PDB entry 1BUW | X-ray diffraction, 1.90 A resolution | chains A and B of the 4 polymer chains in the assembly

Chain A:
Protein: Protein (hemoglobin)
Source organism: Homo sapiens
UniProtKB: P69905 (HBA_HUMAN); residues 1-141 here = UniProt positions 1-141
Chain sequence (141 residues; row label = number of the first residue in the row):
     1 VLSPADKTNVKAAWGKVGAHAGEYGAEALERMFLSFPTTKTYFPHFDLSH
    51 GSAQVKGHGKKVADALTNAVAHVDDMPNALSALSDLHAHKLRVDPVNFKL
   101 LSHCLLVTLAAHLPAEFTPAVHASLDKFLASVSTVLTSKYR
Curated features (UniProtKB/Swiss-Prot):
  - site: K61 (Not glycated)
  - natural variant: D6 (A6D: In J-Toronto; this construct carries the variant), A13 (A13D: In J-Paris 1/J-Aljezur), E27 (A27E: In Shenyang; this construct carries the variant), K61 (K61N: In Zambia; deletion: In Clinic), D64 (A64D: In Pontoise; this construct carries the variant), D75 (D75A: In Lille; D75G: In Chapel Hill; D75N: In G-Pest), A111 (A111D: In Petah Tikva)

Chain B:
Protein: Protein (hemoglobin)
Source organism: Homo sapiens
UniProtKB: P02023 (HBB_HUMAN); residue numbers follow UniProt; this construct covers 1-146
Chain sequence (146 residues; numbered 1 to 146; the number before each row is that of its first residue):
     1 VHLTPEEKSAVTALWGKVNVDEVGGEALGRLLVVYPWTQRFFESFGDLST
    51 PDAVMGNPKVKAHGKKVLGAFSDGLAHLDNLKGTFATLSELHCDKLHVDP
   101 ENFRLLGNVLVCVLAHHFGKEFTPPVQAAYQKVVAGVANALAHKYH
Not modelled in the structure: 145-146
Sequence notes: modified residue (93)
Modified / non-standard residues: C93 (s-nitroso-cysteine; SNC)

How chain A and chain B interact:
Contacting residue pairs (37):
  R31(A) - F122(B)  hydrogen bond (side chain-backbone)
  R31(A) - T123(B)
  R31(A) - P124(B)
  R31(A) - Q127(B)  hydrogen bond
  L34(A) - P124(B)  hydrophobic
  L34(A) - P125(B)
  L34(A) - A128(B)
  S35(A) - Q127(B)
  S35(A) - A128(B)  hydrogen bond (side chain-backbone)
  S35(A) - Q131(B)
  F36(A) - Q131(B)
  K99(A) - E101(B)  salt bridge
  H103(A) - N108(B)
  H103(A) - V111(B)
  H103(A) - Q127(B)
  H103(A) - Q131(B)  hydrogen bond
  C104(A) - Q127(B)
  V107(A) - V111(B)  hydrophobic
  V107(A) - A115(B)
  V107(A) - Q127(B)
  A110(A) - C112(B)
  A110(A) - A115(B)
  A110(A) - H116(B)
  A111(A) - A115(B)
  A111(A) - G119(B)
  P114(A) - H116(B)  hydrogen bond (backbone-side chain)
  F117(A) - R30(B)  hydrogen bond (backbone-side chain)
  F117(A) - H116(B)
  T118(A) - R30(B)
  P119(A) - R30(B)
  P119(A) - V33(B)
  P119(A) - M55(B)  hydrophobic
  H122(A) - R30(B)  hydrogen bond
  H122(A) - V34(B)
  A123(A) - V34(B)  hydrophobic
  D126(A) - V34(B)
  D126(A) - Y35(B)  hydrogen bond
Also at the interface, not in a pair above, chain A (19 interface residues in all): E30, L106
Also at the interface, not in a pair above, chain B (21 interface residues in all): P51, V109

Summary:
Chain A and chain B form an interface of 19 and 21 residues respectively; the contacts include 8 hydrogen
bonds and 1 salt bridge. Polar contacts include K99(A)-E101(B), R31(A)-F122(B) and R31(A)-Q127(B).
Chain A is Protein (hemoglobin) and chain B is Protein (hemoglobin), both from Homo sapiens; the structure,
Crystal structure of S-nitroso-nitrosyl human hemoglobin A, was determined by X-ray diffraction.
